7Q2X - chains B and G of the 6 polymer chains in the assembly; structure by electron microscopy, 3.00 A resolution.

[Chain B]
Molecule: Structural maintenance of chromosomes protein 4
Source organism: Saccharomyces cerevisiae S288C
UniProt: Q12267 (SMC4_YEAST); numbering as in UniProt (aligned over 1-1418)
Chain sequence (1418 residues; each row starts with the number of its first residue):
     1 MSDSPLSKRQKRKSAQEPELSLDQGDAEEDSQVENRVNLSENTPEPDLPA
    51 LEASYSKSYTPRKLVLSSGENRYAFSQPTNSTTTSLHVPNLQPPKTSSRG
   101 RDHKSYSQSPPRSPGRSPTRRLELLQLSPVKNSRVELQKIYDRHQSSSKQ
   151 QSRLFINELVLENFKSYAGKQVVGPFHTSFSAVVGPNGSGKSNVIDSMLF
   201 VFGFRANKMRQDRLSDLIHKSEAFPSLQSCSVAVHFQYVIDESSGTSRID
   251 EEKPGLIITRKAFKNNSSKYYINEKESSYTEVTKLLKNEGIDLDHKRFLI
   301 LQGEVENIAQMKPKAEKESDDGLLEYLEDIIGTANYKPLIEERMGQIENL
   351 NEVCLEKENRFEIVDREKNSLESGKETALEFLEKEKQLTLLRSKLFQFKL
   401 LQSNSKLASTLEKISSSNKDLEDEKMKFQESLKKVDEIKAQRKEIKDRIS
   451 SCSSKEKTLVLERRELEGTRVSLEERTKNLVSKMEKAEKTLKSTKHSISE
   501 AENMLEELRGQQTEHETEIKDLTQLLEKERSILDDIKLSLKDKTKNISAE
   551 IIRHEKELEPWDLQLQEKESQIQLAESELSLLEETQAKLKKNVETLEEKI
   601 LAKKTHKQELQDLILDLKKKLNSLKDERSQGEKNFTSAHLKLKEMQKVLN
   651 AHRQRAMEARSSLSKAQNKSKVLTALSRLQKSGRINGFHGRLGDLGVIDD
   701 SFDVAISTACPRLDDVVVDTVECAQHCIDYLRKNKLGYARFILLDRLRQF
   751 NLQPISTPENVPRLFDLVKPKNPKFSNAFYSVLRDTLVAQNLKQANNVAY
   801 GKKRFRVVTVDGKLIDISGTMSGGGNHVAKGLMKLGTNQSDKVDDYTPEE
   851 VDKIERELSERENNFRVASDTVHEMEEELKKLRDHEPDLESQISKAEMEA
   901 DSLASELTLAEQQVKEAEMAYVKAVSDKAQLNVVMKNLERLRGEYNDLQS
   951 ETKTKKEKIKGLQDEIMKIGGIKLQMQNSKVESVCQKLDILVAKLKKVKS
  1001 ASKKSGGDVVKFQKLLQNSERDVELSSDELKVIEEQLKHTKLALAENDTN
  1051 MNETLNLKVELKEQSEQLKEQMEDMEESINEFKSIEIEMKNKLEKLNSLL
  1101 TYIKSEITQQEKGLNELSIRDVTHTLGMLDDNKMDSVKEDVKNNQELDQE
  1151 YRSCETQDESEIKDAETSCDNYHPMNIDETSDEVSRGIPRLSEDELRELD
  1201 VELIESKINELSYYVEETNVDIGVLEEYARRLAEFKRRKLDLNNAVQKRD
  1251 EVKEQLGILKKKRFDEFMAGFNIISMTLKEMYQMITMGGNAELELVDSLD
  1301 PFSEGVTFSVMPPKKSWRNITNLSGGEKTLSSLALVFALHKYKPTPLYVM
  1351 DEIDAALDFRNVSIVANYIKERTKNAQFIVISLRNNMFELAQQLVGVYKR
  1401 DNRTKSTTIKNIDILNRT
Disordered / not traced: 1-125, 145-150, 351-1245, 1415-1418
Bound ions: Mg2+: Ser-192, Gln-302 (together with ADP)
Ligand contacts:
  - ADP (adenosine-5'-diphosphate), molecule 1: Lys-165, Ser-166, Pro-186, Asn-187, Gly-188, Ser-189, Gly-190, Lys-191, Ser-192, Asn-193, Arg-210, Gln-211, Asp-216, Leu-217, Ile-218, His-219, Lys-220
  - ADP, molecule 2: Lys-1315, Arg-1318, Asn-1322, Ser-1324, Gly-1325, Glu-1327
  - beryllium trifluoride (BEF), molecule 1: Asn-187, Gly-188, Lys-191, Ser-192, Gln-302, Glu-1352, Leu-1383
  - beryllium trifluoride (BEF), molecule 2: Ser-1324, Gly-1325, Gly-1326, Ala-1356

[Chain G]
Molecule: 36-nt DNA strand
Sequence (36 nucleotides; each row starts with the number of its first residue):
     1 TTTTTTTTTTTTTTTTTTTTTTTTTTTTTTTTTTTT

[Interface between chain B and chain G]
Contacting residue pairs - 12 pairs, chain B then chain G:
  Arg-205(B) / DT28(G)  base contact
  Arg-205(B) / DT29(G)  hydrogen bond to the sugar
  Ala-206(B) / DT29(G)  phosphate contact
  Asp-212(B) / DT28(G)  sugar contact
  Leu-214(B) / DT29(G)  hydrogen bond to the phosphate
  Arg-260(B) / DT30(G)  salt bridge to the phosphate
  Asn-266(B) / DT29(G)  phosphate contact
  Ser-268(B) / DT30(G)  hydrogen bond to the phosphate
  Tyr-270(B) / DT30(G)  hydrogen bond to the phosphate
  Ser-278(B) / DT31(G)  hydrogen bond to the phosphate
  Tyr-279(B) / DT30(G)  sugar contact
  Thr-280(B) / DT31(G)  hydrogen bond to the phosphate
Also at the interface, not in a pair above, chain B (12 interface residues in all): Arg-213

[In short]
The interface between chain B and chain G involves 12 residues on one side and 4 on the other; the contacts
include 6 hydrogen bonds and 1 salt bridge. Among the polar pairs are Arg-205(B)/DT29(G), Leu-214(B)/DT29(G)
and Ser-268(B)/DT30(G).
Here chain B is Structural maintenance of chromosomes protein 4 (Saccharomyces cerevisiae S288C) and chain G
is a 36-nt DNA strand. Entry 7Q2X (Cryo-EM structure of clamped S.cerevisiae condensin-DNA complex (Form I))
was determined by electron microscopy (same publication as 7Q2Z and 7Q2Y).
